PDB entry 7XBX | electron microscopy, 3.40 A resolution | chains C and D of the 4 polymer chains in the assembly

[Chain C]
Protein: Guanine nucleotide-binding protein G(i) subunit alpha-1
Organism: Homo sapiens
Reference sequence: P63096 (GNAI1_HUMAN); residues 1-354 here = UniProt positions 1-354
Amino-acid sequence (354 residues; each row starts with the number of its first residue):
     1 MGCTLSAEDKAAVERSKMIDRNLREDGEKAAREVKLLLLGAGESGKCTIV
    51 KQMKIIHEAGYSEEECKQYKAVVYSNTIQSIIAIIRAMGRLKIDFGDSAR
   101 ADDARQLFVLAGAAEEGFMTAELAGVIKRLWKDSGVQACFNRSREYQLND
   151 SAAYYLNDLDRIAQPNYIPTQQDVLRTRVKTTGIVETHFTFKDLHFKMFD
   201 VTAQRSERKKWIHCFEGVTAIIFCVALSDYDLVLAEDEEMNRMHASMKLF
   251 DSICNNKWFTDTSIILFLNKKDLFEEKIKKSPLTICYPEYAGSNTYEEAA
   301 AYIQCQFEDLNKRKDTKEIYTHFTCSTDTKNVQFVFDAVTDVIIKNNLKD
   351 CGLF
Not modelled in the structure: 1-5, 56-181, 234-240
Differences from the reference sequence: engineered mutation Cys47 (Ser in P63096), Thr202 (Gly in P63096), Ala203 (Gly in P63096), Ala245 (Glu in P63096), Ser326 (Ala in P63096)
Curated features (UniProtKB/Swiss-Prot):
  - region: Lys35 to Lys46, Thr48 (G1 motif), Asp173 to Thr181 (G2 motif), Phe196 to Val201, Gln204, Arg205 (G3 motif), Ile265 to Asp272 (G4 motif), Thr324, Cys325, Thr327 to Thr329 (G5 motif)
  - binding site (GTP): Glu43 to Lys46, Thr48, Ser151, Leu175 to Thr181, Asp200, Val201, Gln204, Asn269 to Asp272
  - binding site (Mg(2+)): Thr181
  - modified residue: Arg178 (ADP-ribosylarginine), Gln204 (Deamidated glutamine), Cys351 (ADP-ribosylcysteine)
  - lipidation: Gly2 (N-myristoyl glycine), Cys3 (S-palmitoyl cysteine)
  - natural variant: Gly40 (G40C: In NEDHISB; G40R: In NEDHISB), Gly45 (G45D: In NEDHISB), Thr48 (T48I: In NEDHISB; T48K: In NEDHISB), Gln52 (Q52P: In NEDHISB), Ser75 (deletion: In NEDHISB; uncertain significance), Gln172 (deletion: In NEDHISB), Asp173 (D173V: In NEDHISB), Glu186 to Phe189 (deletion: In NEDHISB; uncertain significance), Cys224 (C224Y: In NEDHISB), Lys270 (K270N: In NEDHISB; K270R: In NEDHISB), Asp272 (D272G: In NEDHISB), Val332 (V332E: In NEDHISB; uncertain significance)
  - mutagenesis: Gly42 (G42R: Abolishes switch to an activated conformation and dissociation from beta and gamma subunits upon GTP binding. Abolishes interaction with RGS family members), Glu116 (E116L: Enhances interaction (inactive GDP-bound) with RGS14), Gln147 (Q147L: Enhances interaction (inactive GDP-bound) with RGS14)
What the authors report for this chain:
  - mutagenesis - D350A: decreased signaling with Processed fractalkine, CX3C chemokine receptor 1
  - mutagenesis - D350A: unchanged signaling in response to CCR5

[Chain D]
Protein: Guanine nucleotide-binding protein G(I)/G(S)/G(T) subunit beta-1
Organism: Homo sapiens
Reference sequence: P62873 (GBB1_HUMAN); residues 1-340 here = UniProt positions 1-340
Amino-acid sequence (346 residues; numbered -5 to 340; the number before each row is that of its first residue; numbers below 1 keep their minus sign (His-5 is residue -5)):
    -5 HHHHHHMSELDQLRQEAEQLKNQIRDARKACADATLSQITNNIDPVGRIQ
    45 MRTRRTLRGHLAKIYAMHWGTDSRLLVSASQDGKLIIWDSYTTNKVHAIP
    95 LRSSWVMTCAYAPSGNYVACGGLDNICSIYNLKTREGNVRVSRELAGHTG
   145 YLSCCRFLDDNQIVTSSGDTTCALWDIETGQQTTTFTGHTGDVMSLSLAP
   195 DTRLFVSGACDASAKLWDVREGMCRQTFTGHESDINAICFFPNGNAFATG
   245 SDDATCRLFDLRADQELMTYSHDNIICGITSVSFSKSGRLLLAGYDDFNC
   295 NVWDALKADRAGVLAGHDNRVSCLGVTDDGMAVATGSWDSFLKIWN
Not modelled in the structure: -5 to 29
Differences from the reference sequence: expression tag (-5 to 0)
Curated features (UniProtKB/Swiss-Prot):
  - modified residue: Ser2 (N-acetylserine), His266 (Phosphohistidine)
  - natural variant: Leu30 (L30F: In MRD42; uncertain significance), Arg52 (R52G: In MRD42), Gly64 (G64V: In MRD42), Asp76 (D76E: In MRD42; D76G: In MRD42), Gly77 (G77S: In MRD42), Lys78 (K78R: In MRD42), Ile80 (I80N: In MRD42; I80T: In MRD42), His91 (H91R: In MRD42; uncertain significance), Ala92 (A92T: In MRD42), Pro94 (P94S: In MRD42), Leu95 (L95P: In MRD42), Arg96 (R96L: In MRD42), 5 further natural variant entries in UniProt

[Chain C / chain D interface]
Residue-residue contacts - 39 pairs, chain C then chain D:
  Arg15(C) - Lys89(D)
  Arg15(C) - Val90(D)  hydrogen bond (side chain-backbone)
  Ser16(C) - Asn88(D)  hydrogen bond
  Ser16(C) - Lys89(D)  hydrogen bond (side chain-backbone)
  Ile19(C) - Lys89(D)
  Ile19(C) - His91(D)
  Asp20(C) - Gly53(D)
  Asp20(C) - Lys89(D)  salt bridge
  Leu23(C) - Gly53(D)
  Leu23(C) - Lys78(D)
  Leu23(C) - Ile80(D)  hydrophobic
  Asp26(C) - Lys78(D)
  Gly27(C) - Leu55(D)
  Thr182(C) - Asp118(D)
  Thr182(C) - Asn119(D)
  Gly183(C) - Leu117(D)  hydrogen bond (backbone-backbone)
  Gly183(C) - Asp118(D)
  Gly183(C) - Asn119(D)
  Ile184(C) - Trp99(D)
  Ile184(C) - Leu117(D)  hydrogen bond (backbone-backbone)
  Ile184(C) - Asp118(D)
  Phe199(C) - Trp99(D)  hydrophobic
  Gln204(C) - Leu117(D)  hydrogen bond (side chain-backbone)
  Gln204(C) - Tyr145(D)
  Ser206(C) - Tyr145(D)
  Ser206(C) - Gly162(D)
  Ser206(C) - Asp186(D)
  Lys210(C) - Tyr145(D)
  Lys210(C) - Met188(D)
  Lys210(C) - Asp228(D)  salt bridge
  Lys210(C) - Asp246(D)  salt bridge
  His213(C) - Lys57(D)
  His213(C) - Trp332(D)
  Cys214(C) - Tyr59(D)  hydrogen bond (backbone-side chain)
  Cys214(C) - Trp99(D)
  Cys214(C) - Leu117(D)  hydrophobic
  Phe215(C) - Trp99(D)
  Phe215(C) - Leu117(D)  hydrophobic
  Glu216(C) - Lys57(D)  salt bridge
Interface residues without a listed pair, chain C (24 interface residues in all): Val13, Glu28, Glu207, Lys209, Trp211, Val218
Interface residues without a listed pair, chain D (26 interface residues in all): His54, Asp76, Ala92, Met101, Gly144

[In short]
Chain C and chain D form an interface of 24 and 26 residues respectively; the contacts include 7 hydrogen
bonds and 4 salt bridges. Polar pairs include Asp20(C)-Lys89(D), Lys210(C)-Asp228(D) and Lys210(C)-Asp246(D).
From the paper: D350A of chain C reduces signaling with Processed fractalkine, CX3C chemokine receptor 1;
D350A of chain C leaves signaling in response to CCR5 unchanged.
Chain C is Guanine nucleotide-binding protein G(i) subunit alpha-1 and chain D is Guanine nucleotide-binding
protein G(I)/G(S)/G(T) subunit beta-1, both from Homo sapiens; the structure, Cryo-EM structure of the human
chemokine receptor CX3CR1 in complex with CX3CL1 and Gi1, was determined by electron microscopy (same
publication as 7XBW).
